Entry 1I9P (X-ray diffraction, 1.92 A resolution); this record covers chain A.

== Chain A ==
Protein: Carbonic anhydrase II
Source organism: Homo sapiens
Notes: EC 4.2.1.1
Reference sequence: P00918 (CAH2_HUMAN); the author numbering skips numbers that UniProt does not, so the offset changes along the chain: 2-125 = UniProt 1-124; 127-261 = UniProt 125-259
Chain sequence (259 residues; numbered 2 to 261; 1 number in that range is skipped by the numbering (no residue carries it; nothing is unmodelled there); the number before each row is that of its first residue):
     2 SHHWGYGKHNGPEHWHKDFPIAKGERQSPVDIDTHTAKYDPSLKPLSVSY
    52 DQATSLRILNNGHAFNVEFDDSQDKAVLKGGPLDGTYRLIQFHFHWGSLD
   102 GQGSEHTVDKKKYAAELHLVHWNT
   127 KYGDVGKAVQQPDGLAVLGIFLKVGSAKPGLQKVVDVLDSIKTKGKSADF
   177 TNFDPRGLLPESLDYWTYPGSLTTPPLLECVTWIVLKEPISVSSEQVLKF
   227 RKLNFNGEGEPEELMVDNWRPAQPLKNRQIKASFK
Disordered / not traced: 2
Differences from the reference sequence: engineered mutation Val-131 (Phe129 in P00918)
Ion coordination: Zn2+: His-94, His-96, His-119 (together with IOE); Hg2+: Val-135, Gln-136, Gln-137, Cys-206
Small-molecule neighbours: IOE: Gln-92, His-94, His-96, Glu-106, His-119, Val-121, Val-131, Gly-132, Val-135, Val-143, Ser-197, Leu-198, Thr-199, Thr-200, Pro-202, Leu-204, Trp-209

== Summary ==
Chain A binds IOE. The Zn2+ site is built by His-94, His-96 and His-119. The Hg2+ site is built by Val-135,
Gln-136, Gln-137 and Cys-206.
Chain A is Carbonic anhydrase II (Homo sapiens); the structure, Carbonic anhydrase II (F131V) complexed with
4-(aminosulfonyl)-N-[(2,4,6-trifluorophenyl)methyl]-benzamide, was determined by X-ray diffraction (same
publication as 1I9L, 1I9M, 1I9N, 1I9O and 1I9Q).
